PDB entry 6X39 | X-ray diffraction, 1.70 A resolution | chain A

Chain A:
Name: Receptor-type tyrosine-protein phosphatase F
From: Mus musculus
Notes: EC 3.1.3.48
UniProtKB: A2A8L5 (PTPRF_MOUSE); residue numbers follow UniProt; this construct covers 709-812
Amino-acid sequence (109 residues; row label = number of the first residue in the row):
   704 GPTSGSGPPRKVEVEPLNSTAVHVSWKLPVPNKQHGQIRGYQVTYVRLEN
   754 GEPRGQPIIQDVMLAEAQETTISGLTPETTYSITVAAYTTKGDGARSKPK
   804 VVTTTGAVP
Not modelled in the structure: 704-706, 735-737, 810-812
Differences from the reference sequence: expression tag (704-708)
UniProt features mapped onto this chain:
  - glycosylation: Asn-721 (N-linked (GlcNAc...) asparagine)
Ligand contacts: sorbitol (SOR): Arg-750, Leu-751, Glu-752, Asn-753, Glu-781, Thr-782, Thr-783, Thr-806

In short:
Bound to chain A: sorbitol.
Chain A is Receptor-type tyrosine-protein phosphatase F (Mus musculus); the structure, Crystal structure of
the FN5 domain of Mouse Lar, was determined by X-ray diffraction, deposited together with 6X38 and 6X3A.
